Entry 7AAS (X-ray diffraction, 1.80 A resolution); this record covers chains A and F.

# Chain A (and F)
Protein: S-(hydroxymethyl)glutathione dehydrogenase
Source organism: Chlamydomonas reinhardtii
Notes: EC 1.1.1.284; chain F of this document is another copy of the same molecule, construct and numbering; everything in this record applies to it too
Reference sequence: A0A2K3D6R4 (A0A2K3D6R4_CHLRE); residue numbers follow UniProt; this construct covers 1-378
Chain sequence (378 residues; row label = number of the first residue in the row):
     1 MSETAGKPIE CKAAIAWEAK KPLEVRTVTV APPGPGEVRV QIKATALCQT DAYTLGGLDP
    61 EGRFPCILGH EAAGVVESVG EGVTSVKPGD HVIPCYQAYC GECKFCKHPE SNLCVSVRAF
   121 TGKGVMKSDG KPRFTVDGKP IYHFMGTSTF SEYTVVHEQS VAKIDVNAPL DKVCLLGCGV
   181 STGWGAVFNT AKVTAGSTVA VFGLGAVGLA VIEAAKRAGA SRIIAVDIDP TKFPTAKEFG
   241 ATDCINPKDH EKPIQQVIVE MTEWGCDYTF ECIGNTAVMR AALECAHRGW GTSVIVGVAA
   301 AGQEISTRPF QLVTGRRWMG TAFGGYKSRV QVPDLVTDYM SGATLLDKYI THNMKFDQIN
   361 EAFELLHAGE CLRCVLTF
Not modelled in the structure: 1
Ion coordination: Zn2+ site 1: C48, H70, E71, C178; Zn2+ site 2: C100, C103, C106, C114
What the authors report for this chain:
  - Zn2+ coordination: C48, H70, E71, C100, C103, C106, C114, C178
  - contacts within the chain: E71-R373 (salt bridge), G208-C272 (hydrophobic contact), K237-C244, F270-C272 (hydrophobic contact)

# How chain A and chain F interact
Contacting residue pairs (75):
  K104(A) - H287(F)  hydrogen bond
  K104(A) - W290(F)
  F105(A) - W264(F)  hydrophobic
  F105(A) - H287(F)
  F105(A) - R288(F)
  F105(A) - W290(F)  hydrophobic
  H108(A) - W290(F)
  E110(A) - G289(F)
  E110(A) - R317(F)  salt bridge
  S111(A) - G289(F)
  S111(A) - W290(F)
  L113(A) - R288(F)  hydrogen bond (backbone-side chain)
  L113(A) - G289(F)
  L113(A) - T314(F)
  V115(A) - R288(F)
  R118(A) - W264(F)
  R118(A) - R288(F)
  W264(A) - F105(F)  hydrophobic
  W264(A) - V115(F)  hydrophobic
  M279(A) - P309(F)  hydrophobic
  R280(A) - E304(F)  salt bridge
  H287(A) - K104(F)  hydrogen bond
  H287(A) - F105(F)
  R288(A) - F105(F)
  R288(A) - L113(F)  hydrogen bond (side chain-backbone)
  R288(A) - V115(F)
  G289(A) - E110(F)
  G289(A) - S111(F)
  G289(A) - L113(F)
  W290(A) - K104(F)
  W290(A) - F105(F)  hydrophobic
  W290(A) - H108(F)
  W290(A) - S111(F)
  I295(A) - L312(F)  hydrophobic
  I295(A) - V313(F)  hydrophobic
  A299(A) - P309(F)  hydrophobic
  Q303(A) - P309(F)
  E304(A) - R280(F)  salt bridge
  E304(A) - S306(F)
  E304(A) - T307(F)
  I305(A) - S306(F)
  I305(A) - T307(F)  hydrogen bond (backbone-backbone)
  I305(A) - P309(F)  hydrophobic
  I305(A) - L312(F)  hydrophobic
  S306(A) - E304(F)
  S306(A) - I305(F)
  S306(A) - S306(F)  hydrogen bond
  T307(A) - E304(F)
  T307(A) - I305(F)  hydrogen bond (backbone-backbone)
  R308(A) - G302(F)
  P309(A) - M279(F)  hydrophobic
  P309(A) - A299(F)  hydrophobic
  P309(A) - Q303(F)
  L312(A) - I305(F)  hydrophobic
  L312(A) - W318(F)  hydrophobic
  L312(A) - M319(F)
  L312(A) - G320(F)  hydrogen bond (backbone-backbone)
  V313(A) - I295(F)  hydrophobic
  V313(A) - G320(F)
  V313(A) - T321(F)
  V313(A) - A322(F)
  T314(A) - L113(F)
  R316(A) - M319(F)
  R317(A) - W318(F)
  R317(A) - M319(F)
  W318(A) - L312(F)  hydrophobic
  W318(A) - R317(F)
  W318(A) - W318(F)  hydrogen bond (backbone-backbone)
  M319(A) - L312(F)
  M319(A) - R316(F)
  M319(A) - R317(F)
  G320(A) - L312(F)  hydrogen bond (backbone-backbone)
  G320(A) - V313(F)
  T321(A) - V313(F)
  A322(A) - V313(F)
Interface residues without a listed pair, chain A (37 interface residues in all): T276, G297, G315
Interface residues without a listed pair, chain F (36 interface residues in all): T276, G297, R308

# Summary
37 residues of chain A face 36 of chain F across their interface, with 10 hydrogen bonds and 3 salt bridges.
Polar contacts include E110(A)-R317(F), R280(A)-E304(F) and K104(A)-H287(F). From the paper: Zn2+ coordination
by C48(A), H70(A) and E71(A) among others; contacts within the chain involving E71(A), R373(A) and G208(A)
among others.
Chain A and chain F are both S-(hydroxymethyl)glutathione dehydrogenase (Chlamydomonas reinhardtii); the
structure, Crystal structure of nitrosoglutathione reductase (GSNOR) from Chlamydomonas reinhardtii, was
determined by X-ray diffraction (same publication as 7AAU and 7AV7).
